4P0W - chain A; structure by X-ray diffraction, 2.41 A resolution.

# Chain A
Protein: Farnesyl pyrophosphate synthase
Organism: Homo sapiens
Notes: EC 2.5.1.10, 2.5.1.1
UniProtKB: P14324 (FPPS_HUMAN); residues 6-353 here correspond to UniProt positions 72-419 (UniProt number = residue number + 66)
Sequence (348 residues; numbered 6 to 353; the number before each row is that of its first residue):
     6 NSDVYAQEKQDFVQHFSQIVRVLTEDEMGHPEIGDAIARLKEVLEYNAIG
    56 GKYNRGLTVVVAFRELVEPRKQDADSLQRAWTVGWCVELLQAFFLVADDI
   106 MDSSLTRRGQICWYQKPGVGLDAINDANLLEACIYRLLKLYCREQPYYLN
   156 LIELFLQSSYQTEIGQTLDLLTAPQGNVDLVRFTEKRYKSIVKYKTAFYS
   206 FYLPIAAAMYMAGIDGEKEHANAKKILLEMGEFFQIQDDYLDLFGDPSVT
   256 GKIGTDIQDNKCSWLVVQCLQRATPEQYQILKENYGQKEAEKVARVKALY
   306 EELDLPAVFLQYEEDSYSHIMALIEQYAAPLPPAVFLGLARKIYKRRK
Disordered / not traced: 6-7
Metal / ion sites: Mg2+ site 1: Asp103, Asp107 (together with zoledronic acid); Mg2+ site 2: Asp243 (together with zoledronic acid)
Ligand contacts:
  - Arenarone (1XH; 2-{[(1S,2R,4aS,8aR)-1,2,4a-trimethyl-5-methylidenedecahydronaphthalen-1-yl]methyl}cyclohexa-2,5-diene-1,4-dione): Gly56, Lys57, Tyr58, Asn59, Arg60, Gly61, Trp90, Glu93, Gln96, Leu100, Arg112, Arg113, Tyr204, Ser205, Phe239, Asp243, Lys257
  - zoledronic acid (ZOL): Leu100, Asp103, Asp107, Arg112, Gln171, Asp174, Lys200, Thr201, Tyr204, Gln240, Asp243, Lys257, Asp261
Curated features (UniProtKB/Swiss-Prot):
  - binding site (isopentenyl diphosphate): Lys57, Arg60, Gln96, Arg113
  - binding site (Mg(2+)): Asp103, Asp107
  - binding site (dimethylallyl diphosphate): Arg112, Lys200, Thr201, Gln240, Lys257, Lys266
  - site (Important for determining product chain length): Phe98, Phe99
  - modified residue: Lys57 (N6-(2-hydroxyisobutyryl)lysine), Lys287 (N6-acetyllysine)
Reported in the primary citation:
  - binding site for Arenarone: Arg60

# In short
Bound to chain A: Arenarone and zoledronic acid. Asp103 and Asp107 coordinate Mg2+ site 1. Curated annotation
(UniProt) lists 4 isopentenyl diphosphate-binding residues, Mg2+-binding residues Asp103 and Asp107 and 6
dimethylallyl diphosphate-binding residues. From the paper: a binding site for Arenarone at Arg60.
Chain A is Farnesyl pyrophosphate synthase (Homo sapiens); the structure, Human farnesyl diphosphate synthase
in complex with Arenarone and zoledronate, was determined by X-ray diffraction together with 4P0V and 4P0X
from the same study.
